PDB entry 8QZA | X-ray diffraction, 2.25 A resolution | chains A and B

Chain A (and B):
Protein: D-2-hydroxyacid dehydrogenase
Organism: Haloferax mediterranei
Notes: chain B of this document is another copy of the same molecule, construct and numbering; everything in this record applies to it too
UniProt: Q2VEQ7 (DDH_HALMT); numbering as in UniProt (aligned over 1-308)
Chain sequence (308 residues; numbered 1 to 308; the number before each row is that of its first residue):
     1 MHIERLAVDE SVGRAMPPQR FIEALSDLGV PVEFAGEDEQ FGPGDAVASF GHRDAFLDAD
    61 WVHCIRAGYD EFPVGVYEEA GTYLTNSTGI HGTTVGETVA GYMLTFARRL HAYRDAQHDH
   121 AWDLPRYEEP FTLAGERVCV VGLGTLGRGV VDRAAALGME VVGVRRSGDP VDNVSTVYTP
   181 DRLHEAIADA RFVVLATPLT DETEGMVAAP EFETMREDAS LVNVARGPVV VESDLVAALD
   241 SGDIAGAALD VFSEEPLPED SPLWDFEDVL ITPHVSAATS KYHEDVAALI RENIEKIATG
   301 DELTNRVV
Ion coordination: Mg2+ site 1 near Glu211 (its only coordinating residue here); Na+: Phe212, Glu213, Met215, Asp243; Mg2+ site 2 near Asp265 (its only coordinating residue here)
Curated features (UniProtKB/Swiss-Prot):
  - active site: Arg226, Glu255, His274 (Proton donor)
  - binding site (NAD(+)): Thr145, Leu146, Val224 to Arg226, Asp250, His274 to Ala277
From the paper describing this entry:
  - catalytic residues: Glu255 (by similarity / conservation)

How chain A and chain B interact:
Pairs across the interface (114; chain A residue first):
  Ala15(A) - Tyr127(B)
  Met16(A) - Tyr127(B)  hydrophobic
  Pro17(A) - Tyr127(B)
  Arg20(A) - Glu128(B)  salt bridge
  Thr94(A) - Arg108(B)  hydrogen bond (backbone-side chain)
  Thr94(A) - Thr132(B)
  Glu97(A) - Leu104(B)
  Glu97(A) - Thr132(B)
  Glu97(A) - Leu133(B)  hydrogen bond (side chain-backbone)
  Glu97(A) - Ala134(B)  hydrogen bond (side chain-backbone)
  Thr98(A) - Arg108(B)  hydrogen bond
  Ala100(A) - Leu104(B)
  Gly101(A) - Leu104(B)
  Gly101(A) - Leu110(B)
  Leu104(A) - Glu97(B)
  Leu104(A) - Ala100(B)
  Leu104(A) - Gly101(B)
  Leu104(A) - Leu104(B)  hydrophobic
  Thr105(A) - Leu110(B)
  Arg108(A) - Thr94(B)  hydrogen bond (side chain-backbone)
  Arg108(A) - Thr98(B)  hydrogen bond
  Arg108(A) - Val275(B)  hydrogen bond (side chain-backbone)
  Arg108(A) - Ser276(B)  hydrogen bond (side chain-backbone)
  Arg108(A) - Ala278(B)  hydrogen bond (side chain-backbone)
  Leu110(A) - Gly101(B)
  Leu110(A) - Thr105(B)
  His111(A) - Arg114(B)
  Tyr113(A) - Thr272(B)
  Tyr113(A) - Pro273(B)
  Tyr113(A) - Val275(B)
  Arg114(A) - His111(B)
  Arg114(A) - Asp115(B)  salt bridge
  Arg114(A) - Glu267(B)  hydrogen bond (side chain-backbone)
  Arg114(A) - Val269(B)  hydrogen bond (side chain-backbone)
  Arg114(A) - Leu270(B)
  Asp115(A) - Arg114(B)  salt bridge
  Asp115(A) - His118(B)  salt bridge
  Gln117(A) - Trp264(B)  hydrogen bond (side chain-backbone)
  Gln117(A) - Phe266(B)
  Gln117(A) - Val269(B)  hydrogen bond (side chain-backbone)
  Gln117(A) - Leu270(B)
  Gln117(A) - Ile271(B)  hydrogen bond (side chain-backbone)
  His118(A) - Asp115(B)  salt bridge
  His120(A) - Glu259(B)  hydrogen bond (side chain-backbone)
  His120(A) - Trp264(B)
  His120(A) - Asp265(B)  salt bridge
  Ala121(A) - Trp264(B)
  Trp122(A) - Phe252(B)  hydrophobic
  Trp122(A) - Glu255(B)
  Trp122(A) - Pro256(B)
  Trp122(A) - Leu257(B)
  Trp122(A) - Pro273(B)  hydrophobic
  Trp122(A) - His274(B)
  Asp123(A) - Pro273(B)
  Leu124(A) - Pro273(B)
  Pro125(A) - Val275(B)
  Tyr127(A) - Ala15(B)
  Tyr127(A) - Met16(B)  hydrophobic
  Tyr127(A) - Pro17(B)
  Tyr127(A) - Thr279(B)
  Tyr127(A) - Ser280(B)
  Tyr127(A) - Lys281(B)
  Tyr127(A) - Tyr282(B)  hydrogen bond (side chain-backbone)
  Tyr127(A) - His283(B)  hydrogen bond
  Glu128(A) - Arg20(B)
  Glu128(A) - Ser280(B)
  Pro130(A) - Ala278(B)
  Pro130(A) - Thr279(B)
  Pro130(A) - Ser280(B)  hydrogen bond (backbone-backbone)
  Thr132(A) - Thr93(B)
  Thr132(A) - Thr94(B)
  Thr132(A) - Glu97(B)
  Leu133(A) - Glu97(B)  hydrogen bond (backbone-side chain)
  Ala134(A) - Glu97(B)  hydrogen bond (backbone-side chain)
  Arg153(A) - Leu157(B)
  Ala156(A) - Ala156(B)  hydrophobic
  Leu157(A) - Arg153(B)
  Phe252(A) - Trp122(B)  hydrophobic
  Glu255(A) - Trp122(B)
  Pro256(A) - Trp122(B)  hydrophobic
  Leu257(A) - Trp122(B)
  Glu259(A) - His120(B)  hydrogen bond (backbone-side chain)
  Trp264(A) - Gln117(B)  hydrogen bond (backbone-side chain)
  Trp264(A) - His120(B)
  Trp264(A) - Ala121(B)
  Asp265(A) - His120(B)  salt bridge
  Phe266(A) - Gln117(B)
  Glu267(A) - Arg114(B)  hydrogen bond (backbone-side chain)
  Val269(A) - Arg114(B)  hydrogen bond (backbone-side chain)
  Val269(A) - Gln117(B)  hydrogen bond (backbone-side chain)
  Leu270(A) - Arg114(B)
  Leu270(A) - Gln117(B)
  Ile271(A) - Tyr113(B)
  Ile271(A) - Gln117(B)  hydrogen bond (backbone-side chain)
  Thr272(A) - Tyr113(B)
  Pro273(A) - Tyr113(B)
  Pro273(A) - Trp122(B)  hydrophobic
  Pro273(A) - Asp123(B)
  Pro273(A) - Leu124(B)
  His274(A) - Trp122(B)
  Val275(A) - Arg108(B)
  Val275(A) - Tyr113(B)  hydrophobic
  Val275(A) - Pro125(B)
  Ser276(A) - Arg108(B)  hydrogen bond (backbone-side chain)
  Ala278(A) - Arg108(B)  hydrogen bond (backbone-side chain)
  Ala278(A) - Pro130(B)  hydrophobic
  Thr279(A) - Tyr127(B)
  Thr279(A) - Pro130(B)
  Ser280(A) - Tyr127(B)
  Ser280(A) - Glu128(B)
  Ser280(A) - Pro130(B)  hydrogen bond (backbone-backbone)
  Lys281(A) - Tyr127(B)
  Tyr282(A) - Tyr127(B)  hydrogen bond (backbone-side chain)
  His283(A) - Tyr127(B)  hydrogen bond (backbone-side chain)
Interface residues without a listed pair, chain A (64 interface residues in all): Thr93, Tyr102, Ala116, Asp119, Phe131, Leu263, Ala277
Interface residues without a listed pair, chain B (63 interface residues in all): Tyr102, Ala116, Phe131, Leu263, Ala277

Summary:
64 residues of chain A face 63 of chain B across their interface; the contacts include 31 hydrogen bonds and 7
salt bridges. Among the polar pairs are Arg20(A)-Glu128(B), Arg114(A)-Asp115(B) and Asp115(A)-His118(B). From
UniProt: 3 active-site residues and 10 NAD+-binding residues on chain A. The paper reports the catalytic
residue Glu255(A).
Chain A and chain B are both D-2-hydroxyacid dehydrogenase (Haloferax mediterranei); the structure,
D-2-hydroxyacid dehydrogenase (D2-HDH) from Haloferax mediterranei apo-enzyme (2.25 A resolution), was
determined by X-ray diffraction (same publication as 9IBE, 8QZB, 5MH6, 5MHA and 5MH5).
